5HSO - chains A and B of the 6 polymer chains in the assembly; structure by X-ray diffraction, 2.50 A resolution.

[Chain A (and B)]
Protein: Uncharacterized HTH-type transcriptional regulator Rv2887
From: Mycobacterium tuberculosis (strain ATCC 25618 / H37Rv)
Notes: chain B of this document is another copy of the same molecule, construct and numbering; everything in this record applies to it too
UniProtKB: P9WME9 (Y2887_MYCTU); numbering as in UniProt (aligned over 1-139)
Chain sequence (160 residues; numbered -20 to 139; the number before each row is that of its first residue; numbers below 1 keep their minus sign (Met-20 is residue -20)):
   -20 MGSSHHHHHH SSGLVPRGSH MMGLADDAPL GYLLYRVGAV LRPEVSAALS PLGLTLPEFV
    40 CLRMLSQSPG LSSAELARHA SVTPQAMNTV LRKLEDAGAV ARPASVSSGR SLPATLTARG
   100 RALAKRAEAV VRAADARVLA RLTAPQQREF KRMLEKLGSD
Not modelled in the structure: -20 to 5, 81-91, 139
Sequence notes: initiating methionine (-20); expression tag (-19 to 0)
Curated features (UniProtKB/Swiss-Prot):
  - binding site (salicylate): Arg42, Asp114
  - mutagenesis: Arg42 (R42A: Attenuates the ability to bind salicylate), Arg81 (R81Q: Abolishes binding to Rv0560c promoter), Asp114 (D114A: Attenuates the ability to bind salicylate)
What the authors report for this chain:
  - binding site for DNA (30-MER), the upstream sequence of Rv0560c: Arg57, Thr62, Gln64
  - binding site for DNA (30-MER), the upstream sequence of Rv0560c: Arg57, Thr62 to Gln64
  - conformationally variable residues (domain motion, order/disorder transition): Gln64, Pro82 to Pro92

[Interface between chain A and chain B]
Contacting residue pairs (65):
  Asp6(A) with Arg42(B), hydrogen bond (backbone-side chain); Arg111(B), hydrogen bond (backbone-side chain); Lys130(B), salt bridge; Glu134(B)
  Ala7(A) with Arg111(B)
  Pro8(A) with Arg42(B); Arg111(B); Asp114(B)
  Leu9(A) with Asp114(B), hydrogen bond (backbone-side chain); Val117(B), hydrophobic; Leu118(B), hydrophobic; Phe129(B), hydrophobic
  Gly10(A) with Leu20(B)
  Tyr11(A) with Val39(B); Arg42(B)
  Leu13(A) with Leu13(B); Val16(B), hydrophobic; Gly17(B)
  Tyr14(A) with Ser60(B), hydrogen bond
  Arg15(A) with Gly137(B), hydrogen bond (side chain-backbone); Ser138(B), hydrogen bond
  Val16(A) with Leu13(B), hydrophobic; Leu133(B), hydrophobic
  Val19(A) with Leu136(B); Ser138(B)
  Leu20(A) with Gly10(B)
  Val39(A) with Tyr11(B)
  Arg42(A) with Asp6(B), hydrogen bond (side chain-backbone); Pro8(B); Tyr11(B)
  Ser60(A) with Tyr14(B), hydrogen bond
  Arg111(A) with Asp6(B), hydrogen bond (side chain-backbone); Ala7(B)
  Asp114(A) with Pro8(B); Leu9(B), hydrogen bond (side chain-backbone)
  Val117(A) with Leu9(B), hydrophobic; Leu136(B)
  Leu118(A) with Leu9(B), hydrophobic; Leu136(B), hydrophobic
  Arg120(A) with Lys135(B), hydrogen bond (backbone-side chain); Ser138(B), hydrogen bond (side chain-backbone)
  Leu121(A) with Leu136(B), hydrophobic
  Gln125(A) with Met132(B)
  Phe129(A) with Leu9(B), hydrophobic; Phe129(B), hydrophobic; Met132(B), hydrophobic; Leu133(B), hydrophobic; Leu136(B), hydrophobic
  Met132(A) with Gln125(B); Phe129(B), hydrophobic; Met132(B), hydrophobic
  Leu133(A) with Leu9(B), hydrophobic; Val16(B); Phe129(B), hydrophobic
  Lys135(A) with Arg120(B), hydrogen bond (side chain-backbone)
  Leu136(A) with Val16(B), hydrophobic; Val19(B); Val117(B); Leu118(B), hydrophobic; Leu121(B), hydrophobic; Phe129(B), hydrophobic
  Gly137(A) with Val19(B); Arg120(B), hydrogen bond (backbone-side chain)
  Ser138(A) with Arg15(B); Arg120(B)
Other interface residues (no listed pair), chain A (34 interface residues in all): Leu12, Gly17, Glu107, Glu128, Lys130
Other interface residues (no listed pair), chain B (33 interface residues in all): Leu12

[Summary]
34 residues of chain A face 33 of chain B across their interface, with 14 hydrogen bonds and 1 salt bridge.
Polar contacts include Asp6(A)-Lys130(B), Asp6(A)-Arg42(B) and Asp6(A)-Arg111(B). From the paper: a binding
site for DNA (30-MER), the upstream sequence of Rv0560c at Arg57(A), Thr62(A) and Gln64(A); conformational
variability at Gln64(A) and Pro82(A).
Chain A and chain B are both Uncharacterized HTH-type transcriptional regulator Rv2887 (Mycobacterium
tuberculosis (strain ATCC 25618 / H37Rv)); the structure, Crystal structure of MYCOBACTERIUM TUBERCULOSIS MARR
FAMILY PROTEIN Rv2887 complex with DNA, was determined by X-ray diffraction, deposited together with 5X7Z,
5X80 and 5HSM.
